5D53 - chains A and B; structure by X-ray diffraction, 1.50 A resolution.

== Chain A ==
Molecule: Insulin B chain
Source organism: Sus scrofa
UniProtKB: P01315 (INS_PIG); residues 1-21 here correspond to UniProt positions 88-108 (UniProt number = residue number + 87)
Amino-acid sequence (21 residues; numbered 1 to 21; the number before each row is that of its first residue):
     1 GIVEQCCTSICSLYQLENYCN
Disulfides: C6-C11

== Chain B ==
Molecule: Insulin A chain
Source organism: Sus scrofa
UniProtKB: P01315 (INS_PIG); residues 1-30 here correspond to UniProt positions 25-54 (UniProt number = residue number + 24)
Amino-acid sequence (30 residues; numbered 1 to 30; the number before each row is that of its first residue):
     1 FVNQHLCGSHLVEALYLVCGERGFFYTPKA

== How chain A and chain B interact ==
Pairs across the interface (40; chain A residue first):
  G1(A) with A30(B)
  I2(A) with L11(B), hydrophobic; L15(B), hydrophobic
  V3(A) with P28(B)
  C6(A) with Q4(B); H5(B); L6(B), hydrogen bond (backbone-backbone); L11(B), hydrophobic
  C7(A) with H5(B); L6(B); C7(B), disulfide
  T8(A) with H5(B)
  S9(A) with H5(B)
  I10(A) with N3(B); Q4(B); H5(B)
  C11(A) with V2(B); N3(B); Q4(B), hydrogen bond (backbone-backbone); L6(B), hydrophobic
  S12(A) with V2(B); N3(B)
  L13(A) with V2(B); V18(B), hydrophobic
  L16(A) with V2(B), hydrophobic; L11(B), hydrophobic; L15(B), hydrophobic; V18(B), hydrophobic
  E17(A) with V18(B)
  N18(A) with F25(B)
  Y19(A) with L15(B), hydrophobic; F24(B); F25(B), hydrogen bond (backbone-backbone)
  C20(A) with C19(B), disulfide; G23(B); F25(B)
  N21(A) with R22(B), hydrogen bond (backbone-side chain); G23(B), hydrogen bond (backbone-backbone); F24(B); F25(B)
Other interface residues (no listed pair), chain A (18 interface residues in all): E4
Other interface residues (no listed pair), chain B (19 interface residues in all): A14, Y26, T27
Disulfides between the chains: C7(A)-C7(B), C20(A)-C19(B)

== Summary ==
18 residues of chain A face 19 of chain B across their interface; the contacts include 2 disulfide bonds and 5
hydrogen bonds. Polar pairs include N21(A)-R22(B), C6(A)-L6(B) and C11(A)-Q4(B).
Chain A is Insulin B chain and chain B is Insulin A chain, both from Sus scrofa; the structure, In meso in
situ serial X-ray crystallography structure of insulin at 100 K, was determined by X-ray diffraction,
deposited together with 5D52, 5D54 and 5D5E.
